Entry 5S5Q (X-ray diffraction, 2.05 A resolution); this record covers chains C and E of the 6 polymer chains in the assembly.

# Chain C
Protein: Tubulin alpha-1B chain
Source organism: Bos taurus
UniProt: P81947 (TBA1B_BOVIN); residues 1-451 here = UniProt positions 1-451
Sequence (451 residues; each row starts with the number of its first residue):
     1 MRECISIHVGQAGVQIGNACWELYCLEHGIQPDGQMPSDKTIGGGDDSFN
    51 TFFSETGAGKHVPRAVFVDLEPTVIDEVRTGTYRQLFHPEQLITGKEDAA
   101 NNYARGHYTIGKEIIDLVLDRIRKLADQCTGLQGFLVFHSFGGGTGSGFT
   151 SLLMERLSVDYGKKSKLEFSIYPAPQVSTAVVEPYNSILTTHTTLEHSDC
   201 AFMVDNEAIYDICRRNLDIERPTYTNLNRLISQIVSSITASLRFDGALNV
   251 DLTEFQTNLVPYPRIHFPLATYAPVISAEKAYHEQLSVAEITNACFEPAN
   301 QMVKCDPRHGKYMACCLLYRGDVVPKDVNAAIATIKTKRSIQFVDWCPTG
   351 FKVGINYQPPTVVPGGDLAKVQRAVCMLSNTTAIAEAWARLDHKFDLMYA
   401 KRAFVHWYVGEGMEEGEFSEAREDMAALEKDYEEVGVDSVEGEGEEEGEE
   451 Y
Unresolved in the structure: 441-451
Ion coordination: Ca2+ site 1: Asp-39, Thr-41, Gly-44, Glu-55; Ca2+ site 2: Glu-284 (shared with 1 residue of chain B)
Ligand contacts:
  - GTP (guanosine-5'-triphosphate): Gly-10, Gln-11, Ala-12, Gln-15, Ile-16, Asp-69, Asp-98, Ala-99, Ala-100, Asn-101, Ser-140, Gly-142, Gly-143, Gly-144, Thr-145, Gly-146, Ile-171, Pro-173, Val-177, Ser-178, Thr-179, Glu-183, Asn-206, Tyr-224, Leu-227, Asn-228, Ile-231
  - HR5 (N-(cyclobutylmethyl)-1,5-dimethyl-pyrazole-4-carboxamide): Cys-4, Gln-133, Leu-136, Ser-165, Leu-167, Leu-242, Leu-252, Thr-253, Gln-256, Thr-257

# Chain E
Protein: Stathmin-4
Source organism: Rattus norvegicus
UniProt: P63043 (STMN4_RAT); residues 5-145 here correspond to UniProt positions 49-189 (UniProt number = residue number + 44)
Sequence (143 residues; numbered 3 to 145; the number before each row is that of its first residue):
     3 MADMEVIELNKCTSGQSFEVILKPPSFDGVPEFNASLPRRRDPSLEEIQK
    53 KLEAAEERRKYQEAELLKHLAEKREHEREVIQKAIEENNNFIKMAKEKLA
   103 QKMESNKENREAHLAAMLERLQEKDKHAEEVRKNKELKEEASR
Unresolved in the structure: 3-5, 29-43, 144-145
Differences from the reference sequence: initiating methionine (3); expression tag (4)
Swiss-Prot annotation at these positions:
  - modified residue: Ser-46 (Phosphoserine)

# How chain C and chain E interact
Residue-residue contacts - 29 pairs, chain C then chain E:
  His-107(C) with Lys-104(E); Met-105(E)
  Tyr-108(C) with Lys-104(E); Met-105(E), hydrophobic; Asn-108(E)
  Thr-109(C) with Arg-112(E)
  Glu-155(C) with Leu-101(E); Lys-104(E), salt bridge
  Arg-156(C) with Leu-101(E)
  Ser-158(C) with Phe-93(E); Ile-94(E)
  Val-159(C) with Ile-94(E); Lys-98(E)
  Gly-162(C) with Asn-90(E); Ile-94(E)
  Lys-163(C) with Asn-90(E), hydrogen bond (backbone-side chain); Phe-93(E)
  Glu-196(C) with Phe-93(E)
  His-197(C) with Phe-93(E)
  Val-409(C) with His-115(E), hydrogen bond (backbone-side chain)
  Gly-410(C) with Arg-112(E)
  Glu-411(C) with Asn-108(E), hydrogen bond (backbone-side chain); Arg-112(E), salt bridge
  Gly-412(C) with Asn-108(E), hydrogen bond (backbone-side chain); Asn-111(E), hydrogen bond (backbone-side chain); Arg-112(E)
  Met-413(C) with Asn-108(E)
  Glu-414(C) with Ser-107(E), hydrogen bond; Asn-111(E), hydrogen bond
Other interface residues (no listed pair), chain C (21 interface residues in all): Lys-112, Leu-152, Thr-193, Glu-417
Other interface residues (no listed pair), chain E (15 interface residues in all): Glu-89, Ala-97, Lys-100

# Overview
The interface between chain C and chain E involves 21 residues on one side and 15 on the other; the contacts
include 7 hydrogen bonds and 2 salt bridges. Among the polar pairs are Glu-155(C)/Lys-104(E),
Glu-411(C)/Arg-112(E) and Lys-163(C)/Asn-90(E).
Here chain C is Tubulin alpha-1B chain (Bos taurus) and chain E is Stathmin-4 (Rattus norvegicus). Entry 5S5Q
(Tubulin-Z396380540-complex) was determined by X-ray diffraction together with 5S4L, 5S4M, 5S4N, 5S4O, 5S4P,
5S4Q and 52 further entries from the same study.
